Entry 5T59 (X-ray diffraction, 2.40 A resolution); this record covers chains B and C of the 3 polymer chains in the assembly.

== Chain B ==
Molecule: KLLA0E05809p
Source organism: Kluyveromyces lactis (strain ATCC 8585 / CBS 2359 / DSM 70799 / NBRC 1267 / NRRL Y-1140 / WM37)
Reference sequence: Q6CPD1 (Q6CPD1_KLULA); residue numbers follow UniProt; this construct covers 1-102
Sequence (102 residues; each row starts with the number of its first residue):
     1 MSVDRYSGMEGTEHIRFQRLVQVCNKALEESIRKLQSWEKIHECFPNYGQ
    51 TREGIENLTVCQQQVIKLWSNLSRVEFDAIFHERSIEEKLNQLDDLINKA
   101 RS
Not modelled in the structure: 1-12
Residues lining bound ligands: N-cyclohexyltaurine (NHE; 2-[N-cyclohexylamino]ethane sulfonic acid): V60, C61, Q64, V65, L68

== Chain C ==
Molecule: KLLA0B13629p
Source organism: Kluyveromyces lactis (strain ATCC 8585 / CBS 2359 / DSM 70799 / NBRC 1267 / NRRL Y-1140 / WM37)
Reference sequence: Q6CVA1 (Q6CVA1_KLULA); residue numbers follow UniProt; this construct covers 1-41
Sequence (41 residues; row label = number of the first residue in the row):
     1 MDYMNLGVKSRKTGLTVNKTVQKDEYSMENLNDFFKDEQDS
Not modelled in the structure: 1-4, 37-41

== Chain B / chain C interface ==
Contacting residue pairs (7):
  I15(B) with M28(C), hydrophobic
  R19(B) with M28(C); L31(C)
  Q22(B) with L31(C)
  V23(B) with L31(C), hydrophobic; F35(C), hydrophobic
  K26(B) with N32(C)
Interface residues without a listed pair, chain C (5 interface residues in all): S27
From the paper, about this interface:
  - interface residues, chain C: M28(C), F35(C)

== Overview ==
Chain B and chain C each contribute 5 residues to their interface. Ligands of chain B: N-cyclohexyltaurine.
From the paper: interface residues M28(C) and F35(C).
Chain B is KLLA0E05809p and chain C is KLLA0B13629p, both from Kluyveromyces lactis (strain ATCC 8585 / CBS
2359 / DSM 70799 / NBRC 1267 / NRRL Y-1140 / WM37); the structure, Structure of the MIND Complex Shows a
Regulatory Focus of Yeast Kinetochore Assembly, was determined by X-ray diffraction together with 5T58 and
5T6J from the same study.
